PDB entry 6HWF | X-ray diffraction, 2.50 A resolution | chains A and G of the 28 polymer chains in the assembly

# Chain A
Name: Proteasome subunit alpha type-2
Source organism: Saccharomyces cerevisiae (strain ATCC 204508 / S288c)
Notes: EC 3.4.25.1
UniProtKB: P23639 (PSA2_YEAST); residue numbers follow UniProt; this construct covers 1-250
Sequence (250 residues; row label = number of the first residue in the row):
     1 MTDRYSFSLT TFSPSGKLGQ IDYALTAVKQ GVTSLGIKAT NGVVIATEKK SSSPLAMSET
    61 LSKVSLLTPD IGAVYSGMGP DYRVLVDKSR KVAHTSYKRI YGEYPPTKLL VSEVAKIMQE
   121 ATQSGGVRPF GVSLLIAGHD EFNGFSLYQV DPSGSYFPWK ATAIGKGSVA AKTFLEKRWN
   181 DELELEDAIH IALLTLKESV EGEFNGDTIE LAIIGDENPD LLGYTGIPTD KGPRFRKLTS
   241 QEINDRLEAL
Swiss-Prot annotation at these positions:
  - cross-link: Lys108 (Glycyl lysine isopeptide (Lys-Gly) (interchain with G-Cter in ubiquitin))

# Chain G
Name: Proteasome subunit alpha type-1
Source organism: Saccharomyces cerevisiae (strain ATCC 204508 / S288c)
Notes: EC 3.4.25.1
UniProtKB: P21243 (PSA1_YEAST); residues -8 to 243 here correspond to UniProt positions 1-252 (UniProt number = residue number + 9)
Sequence (252 residues; numbered -8 to 243; the number before each row is that of its first residue; numbers below 1 keep their minus sign (Met-8 is residue -8)):
    -8 MSGAAAASAA GYDRHITIFS PEGRLYQVEY AFKATNQTNI NSLAVRGKDC TVVISQKKVP
    52 DKLLDPTTVS YIFCISRTIG MVVNGPIPDA RNAALRAKAE AAEFRYKYGY DMPCDVLAKR
   112 MANLSQIYTQ RAYMRPLGVI LTFVSVDEEL GPSIYKTDPA GYYVGYKATA TGPKQQEITT
   172 NLENHFKKSK IDHINEESWE KVVEFAITHM IDALGTEFSK NDLEVGVATK DKFFTLSAEN
   232 IEERLVAIAE QD
Unresolved in the structure: -8 to 1, 243
Metal / ion sites: Mg2+: Thr8, Tyr119, Arg122, Met125

# Chain A / chain G interface
Contacting residue pairs - 63 pairs, chain A then chain G:
  Thr2(A) with Tyr124(G)
  Asp3(A) with Tyr124(G)
  Tyr5(A) with Ile7(G); Ala123(G), hydrophobic; Tyr124(G), hydrophobic
  Leu9(A) with Ile9(G), hydrophobic; Ala123(G), hydrophobic
  Gln20(A) with Ile9(G); Phe10(G), hydrogen bond (side chain-backbone)
  Tyr23(A) with Phe10(G), hydrophobic; Ser11(G); Pro12(G), hydrophobic; Gly14(G)
  Ala24(A) with Phe10(G), hydrophobic
  Thr26(A) with Glu13(G)
  Ala27(A) with Gly14(G)
  Ser52(A) with Tyr153(G)
  Pro54(A) with Lys158(G); Glu174(G)
  Leu55(A) with Tyr157(G); Lys158(G), hydrogen bond (backbone-backbone); Ala159(G); Thr170(G); Glu174(G); Phe177(G), hydrophobic
  Ala56(A) with Gly156(G); Tyr157(G), hydrophobic
  Met57(A) with Arg37(G); Val155(G); Gly156(G), hydrogen bond (backbone-backbone); Tyr157(G); Lys158(G)
  Thr60(A) with Tyr146(G); Val155(G); Gly156(G), hydrogen bond (side chain-backbone)
  Leu61(A) with Tyr153(G), hydrophobic
  Met78(A) with Phe10(G), hydrophobic; Leu16(G), hydrophobic
  Pro80(A) with Gln117(G); Ala151(G); Gly152(G); Tyr153(G)
  Asp81(A) with Gln117(G)
  Arg83(A) with Ala113(G), hydrogen bond (side chain-backbone); Asn114(G); Gly152(G), hydrogen bond (side chain-backbone); Tyr154(G)
  Val84(A) with Asn114(G); Gln117(G)
  Asp87(A) with Lys110(G), salt bridge; Asn114(G)
  Gly126(A) with Arg122(G); Ala123(G), hydrogen bond (backbone-backbone)
  Val127(A) with Gln121(G); Arg122(G)
  Arg128(A) with Thr8(G); Phe10(G); Leu16(G); Thr120(G), hydrogen bond (side chain-backbone); Gln121(G), hydrogen bond (backbone-backbone)
  Pro129(A) with Phe10(G)
  Phe130(A) with Gln121(G)
  Gly131(A) with Phe10(G)
Interface residues without a listed pair, chain A (30 interface residues in all): Ser53, Ala121
Interface residues without a listed pair, chain G (33 interface residues in all): Leu173

# Overview
30 residues of chain A face 33 of chain G across their interface; the contacts include 9 hydrogen bonds and 1
salt bridge. Polar contacts include Asp87(A)-Lys110(G), Gln20(A)-Phe10(G) and Thr60(A)-Gly156(G). Thr8(G),
Tyr119(G), Arg122(G) and Met125(G) coordinate Mg2+.
Here chain A is Proteasome subunit alpha type-2 and chain G is Proteasome subunit alpha type-1, both from
Saccharomyces cerevisiae (strain ATCC 204508 / S288c). Entry 6HWF (Yeast 20S proteasome beta2-G45A mutant in
complex with ONX 0914) was determined by X-ray diffraction (same publication as 6HTB, 6HTC, 6HTD, 6HTP, 6HTR,
6HUB and 30 further entries).
